6ZGF - chains A and B of the 3 polymer chains in the assembly; structure by electron microscopy, 3.10 A resolution.

== Chain A (and B) ==
Name: Spike glycoprotein
From: Bat coronavirus RaTG13
Notes: chain B of this document is another copy of the same molecule, construct and numbering; everything in this record applies to it too
Reference sequence: A0A6B9WHD3 (A0A6B9WHD3_CVHSA); numbering as in UniProt (aligned over 1-1252)
Sequence (1283 residues; each row starts with the number of its first residue; numbers below 1 keep their minus sign (Met-30 is residue -30)):
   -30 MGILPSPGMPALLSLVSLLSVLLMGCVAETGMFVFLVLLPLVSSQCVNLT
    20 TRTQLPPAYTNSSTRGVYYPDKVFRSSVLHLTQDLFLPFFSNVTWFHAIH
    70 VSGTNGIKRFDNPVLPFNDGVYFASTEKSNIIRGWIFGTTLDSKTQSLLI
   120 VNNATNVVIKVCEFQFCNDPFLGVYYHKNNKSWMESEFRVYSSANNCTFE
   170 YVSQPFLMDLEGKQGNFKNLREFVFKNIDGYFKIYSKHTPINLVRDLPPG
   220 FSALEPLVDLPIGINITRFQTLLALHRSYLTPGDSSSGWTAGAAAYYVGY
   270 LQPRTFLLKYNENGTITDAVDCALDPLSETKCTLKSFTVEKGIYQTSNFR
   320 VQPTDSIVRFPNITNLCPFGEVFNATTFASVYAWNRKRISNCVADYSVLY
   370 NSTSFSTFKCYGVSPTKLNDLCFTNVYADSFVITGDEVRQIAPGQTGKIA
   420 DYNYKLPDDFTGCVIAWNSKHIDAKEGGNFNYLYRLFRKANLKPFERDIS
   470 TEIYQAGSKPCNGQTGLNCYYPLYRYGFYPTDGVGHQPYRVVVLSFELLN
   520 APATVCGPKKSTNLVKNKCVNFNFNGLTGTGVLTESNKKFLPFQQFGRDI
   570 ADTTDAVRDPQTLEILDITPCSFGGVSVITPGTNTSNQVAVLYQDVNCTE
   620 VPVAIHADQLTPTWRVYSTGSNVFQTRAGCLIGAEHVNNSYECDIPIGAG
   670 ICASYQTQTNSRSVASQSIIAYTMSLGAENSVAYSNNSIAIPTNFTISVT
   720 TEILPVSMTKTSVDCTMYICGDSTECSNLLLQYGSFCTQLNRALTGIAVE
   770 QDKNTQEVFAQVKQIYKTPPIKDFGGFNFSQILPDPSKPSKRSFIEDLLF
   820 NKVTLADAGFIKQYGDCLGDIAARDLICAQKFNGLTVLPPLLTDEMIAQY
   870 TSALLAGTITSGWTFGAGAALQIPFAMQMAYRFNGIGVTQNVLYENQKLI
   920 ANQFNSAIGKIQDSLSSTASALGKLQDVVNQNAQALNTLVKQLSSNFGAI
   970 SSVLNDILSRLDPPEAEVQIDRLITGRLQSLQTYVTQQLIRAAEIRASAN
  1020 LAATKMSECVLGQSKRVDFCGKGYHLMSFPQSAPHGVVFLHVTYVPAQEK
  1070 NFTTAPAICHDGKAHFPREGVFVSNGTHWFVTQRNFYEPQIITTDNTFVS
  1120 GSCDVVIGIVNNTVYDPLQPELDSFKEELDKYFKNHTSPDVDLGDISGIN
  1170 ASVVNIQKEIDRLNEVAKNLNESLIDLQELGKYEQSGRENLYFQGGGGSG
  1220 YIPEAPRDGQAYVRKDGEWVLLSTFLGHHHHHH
Unresolved in the structure: -30 to 13, 19-21, 67-77, 145-151, 174-185, 247-261, 678-684, 825-830, 838-843, 1141-1252
Differences from the reference sequence: initiating methionine (-30); expression tag (-29 to 0); conflict Thr604 (Ala in A0A6B9WHD3), Pro982 (Lys in A0A6B9WHD3), Pro983 (Val in A0A6B9WHD3), 43 further conflict positions vs the reference (A0A6B9WHD3) not listed
Cystine bridges: Cys15-Cys136, Cys131-Cys166, Cys291-Cys301, Cys336-Cys361, Cys379-Cys432, Cys391-Cys525, Cys480-Cys488, Cys538-Cys590, Cys617-Cys649, Cys662-Cys671, Cys734-Cys756, Cys739-Cys745, Cys836-Cys847, Cys1028-Cys1039, Cys1078-Cys1122
Glycans and other covalent adducts: N-acetylglucosamine (NAG) linked to Asn17, Asn30, Asn61, Asn122, Asn165, Asn234, Asn282, Asn331, Asn343, Asn603, Asn616, Asn657, Asn705, Asn713, Asn797, Asn1070, Asn1094, Asn1130; glycan linked to Asn370
Reported in the primary citation:
  - post-translational modification sites: Asn30, Asn370

== Chain A / chain B interface ==
Residue-residue contacts (146; chain A residue first):
  Arg355(A) - Pro230(B)
  Gly381(A) - Arg979(B)
  Val382(A) - Arg979(B)
  Ser383(A) - Arg979(B)  hydrogen bond (backbone-backbone)
  Ser383(A) - Leu980(B)
  Ser383(A) - Asp981(B)  hydrogen bond
  Ser383(A) - Glu984(B)  hydrogen bond
  Thr385(A) - Asp981(B)
  Lys386(A) - Ser978(B)
  Lys386(A) - Leu980(B)
  Leu390(A) - Ser978(B)
  Tyr396(A) - Tyr200(B)
  Tyr396(A) - Pro230(B)
  Asp405(A) - Ser373(B)
  Asp405(A) - Ser375(B)  hydrogen bond
  Arg408(A) - Phe374(B)  hydrogen bond (side chain-backbone)
  Arg408(A) - Ser375(B)
  Arg408(A) - Phe377(B)
  Gly413(A) - Pro384(B)
  Gly413(A) - Thr385(B)
  Thr415(A) - Pro384(B)
  Gly416(A) - Tyr369(B)  hydrogen bond (backbone-side chain)
  Lys417(A) - Tyr369(B)
  Asp420(A) - Tyr369(B)  hydrogen bond
  Tyr421(A) - Tyr369(B)  hydrophobic
  Leu455(A) - Asn370(B)
  Pro463(A) - Asp198(B)
  Pro463(A) - Gly199(B)
  Phe464(A) - Asp198(B)
  Phe464(A) - Gly199(B)
  Phe464(A) - Gly232(B)
  Glu465(A) - Gly232(B)
  Arg466(A) - Gly232(B)  hydrogen bond (backbone-backbone)
  Ile468(A) - Gln115(B)
  Ile468(A) - Glu132(B)
  Ile468(A) - Asn165(B)
  Ser469(A) - Lys113(B)
  Glu471(A) - Lys113(B)
  Glu516(A) - Lys41(B)  salt bridge
  Gly545(A) - Ser978(B)
  Leu546(A) - Asp975(B)
  Thr547(A) - Asn974(B)
  Thr547(A) - Ser978(B)
  Gly548(A) - Asn974(B)
  Thr549(A) - Asp741(B)
  Gln563(A) - Phe43(B)
  Arg567(A) - Asp975(B)  salt bridge
  Ile569(A) - Ala848(B)  hydrophobic
  Ile569(A) - Lys960(B)
  Ile569(A) - Ser963(B)
  Ala570(A) - Leu962(B)
  Asp571(A) - Ser963(B)
  Asp571(A) - Ser971(B)
  Asp571(A) - Val972(B)
  Pro589(A) - Asp741(B)
  Pro589(A) - Phe851(B)
  Ser591(A) - Met736(B)
  Phe592(A) - Tyr833(B)  hydrophobic
  Gly593(A) - Met736(B)
  Gly593(A) - Thr855(B)  hydrogen bond (backbone-side chain)
  Gln613(A) - Pro858(B)
  Asp614(A) - Gln832(B)
  Asp614(A) - Tyr833(B)  hydrogen bond (backbone-backbone)
  Asp614(A) - Lys850(B)  salt bridge
  Val615(A) - Tyr833(B)  hydrophobic
  Glu619(A) - Gly834(B)
  Arg646(A) - Thr862(B)
  Arg646(A) - Glu864(B)  salt bridge
  Ala647(A) - Pro858(B)  hydrophobic
  Pro665(A) - Leu860(B)  hydrophobic
  Ala668(A) - Pro859(B)  hydrogen bond (backbone-backbone)
  Ala668(A) - Leu860(B)
  Gly669(A) - Leu860(B)  hydrogen bond (backbone-backbone)
  Gly669(A) - Met865(B)
  Thr692(A) - Met865(B)
  Met693(A) - Leu861(B)  hydrophobic
  Leu695(A) - Met865(B)  hydrophobic
  Leu695(A) - Gln868(B)
  Leu695(A) - Tyr869(B)  hydrogen bond (backbone-side chain)
  Gly696(A) - Lys782(B)
  Ala697(A) - Lys782(B)
  Ala697(A) - Gln783(B)
  Ala697(A) - Ile784(B)  hydrogen bond (backbone-backbone)
  Glu698(A) - Ile784(B)
  Asn699(A) - Gln783(B)  hydrogen bond
  Asn699(A) - Ile784(B)  hydrogen bond (backbone-backbone)
  Asn699(A) - Tyr785(B)
  Asn699(A) - Lys786(B)  hydrogen bond (backbone-backbone)
  Val701(A) - Tyr785(B)  hydrophobic
  Val701(A) - Thr879(B)
  Val701(A) - Ala889(B)  hydrophobic
  Ala702(A) - Gln891(B)  hydrogen bond (backbone-side chain)
  Tyr703(A) - Lys791(B)
  Tyr703(A) - Asp792(B)
  Tyr703(A) - Phe793(B)
  Tyr703(A) - Thr879(B)
  Tyr703(A) - Ile892(B)
  Tyr703(A) - Phe894(B)  hydrogen bond (side chain-backbone)
  Ser704(A) - Pro893(B)
  Asn705(A) - Pro893(B)
  Ser707(A) - Gln891(B)
  Ser707(A) - Pro893(B)
  Ile708(A) - Gln891(B)
  Ile708(A) - Ile892(B)  hydrophobic
  Ile708(A) - Pro893(B)
  Ala709(A) - Leu890(B)
  Ala709(A) - Gln891(B)
  Pro711(A) - Leu890(B)
  Gln953(A) - Arg761(B)
  Thr957(A) - Gln758(B)
  Thr957(A) - Arg761(B)  hydrogen bond
  Gln961(A) - Gly753(B)
  Gln961(A) - Ser754(B)  hydrogen bond
  Gln961(A) - Phe755(B)
  Ser964(A) - Gly753(B)
  Asn965(A) - Gln751(B)  hydrogen bond (backbone-backbone)
  Phe966(A) - Phe755(B)  hydrophobic
  Gly967(A) - Asp990(B)
  Pro983(A) - Asp427(B)
  Gln998(A) - Gln998(B)
  Ser999(A) - Phe755(B)
  Thr1002(A) - Gln758(B)
  Ile1009(A) - Leu1008(B)  hydrophobic
  Arg1035(A) - Glu1027(B)  salt bridge
  Arg1035(A) - Arg1035(B)
  Val1036(A) - Ser1026(B)
  Asp1037(A) - Gly885(B)
  Gly1042(A) - Ala886(B)
  Glu1068(A) - Leu890(B)
  Asn1070(A) - Gln891(B)  hydrogen bond
  Thr1073(A) - Pro893(B)
  Thr1073(A) - Met896(B)  hydrogen bond
  Pro1075(A) - Tyr913(B)  hydrophobic
  Phe1085(A) - Asn910(B)
  Phe1085(A) - Tyr913(B)  hydrophobic
  Val1090(A) - Met896(B)  hydrophobic
  Val1090(A) - Tyr900(B)
  Arg1103(A) - Trp882(B)
  Arg1103(A) - Tyr900(B)
  Phe1117(A) - Asn910(B)
  Ser1119(A) - Asn910(B)  hydrogen bond
  Ser1119(A) - Glu1107(B)
  Val1124(A) - Tyr913(B)
  Val1124(A) - Glu914(B)
  Val1125(A) - Tyr913(B)
  Ile1126(A) - Gln916(B)
Interface residues without a listed pair, chain A (118 interface residues in all): Gln52, Thr302, Gln314, Ser316, Gln414, Val503, Leu518, Asn519, Leu560, Phe562, Cys590, Ala623, Gly667, Ile670, Cys671, Asn706, Asp981, Pro982, Thr1005, Gln1006, Glu1013, Tyr1043, Val1064, Pro1065, Ala1074, Pro1086
Interface residues without a listed pair, chain B (112 interface residues in all): Ile233, Asn234, Asn282, Ser366, Gly413, Val503, Asp733, Thr743, Tyr752, Thr757, Glu769, Gln780, Lys831, Leu845, Asn852, Leu857, Ile878, Gln909, Val959, Leu977, Gln1001, Thr1005, Ile1009, Leu1030, Gly1031

== Summary ==
118 residues of chain A face 112 of chain B across their interface; the contacts include 25 hydrogen bonds and
5 salt bridges. Among the polar pairs are Glu516(A)-Lys41(B), Arg567(A)-Asp975(B) and Asp614(A)-Lys850(B).
Covalently linked N-acetylglucosamine: at Asn17(A), Asn30(A), Asn61(A), Asn122(A), Asn165(A) and Asn234(A) and
12 more. The paper reports modification sites Asn30(A) and Asn370(A).
Chain A and chain B are both Spike glycoprotein (Bat coronavirus RaTG13); the structure, Spike Protein of
RaTG13 Bat Coronavirus in Closed Conformation, was determined by electron microscopy together with 6ZGE, 6ZGG,
6ZGH and 6ZGI from the same study.
